PDB entry 5A9D | X-ray diffraction, 2.10 A resolution | chains A and B

== Chain A (and B) ==
Protein: Solute carrier family 15 member 1
Organism: Mus musculus
Notes: fragment: extracellular domain; chain B of this document is another copy of the same molecule, construct and numbering; everything in this record applies to it too
UniProtKB: Q9JIP7 (S15A1_MOUSE); residues 391-579 here = UniProt positions 391-579
Chain sequence (189 residues; row label = number of the first residue in the row):
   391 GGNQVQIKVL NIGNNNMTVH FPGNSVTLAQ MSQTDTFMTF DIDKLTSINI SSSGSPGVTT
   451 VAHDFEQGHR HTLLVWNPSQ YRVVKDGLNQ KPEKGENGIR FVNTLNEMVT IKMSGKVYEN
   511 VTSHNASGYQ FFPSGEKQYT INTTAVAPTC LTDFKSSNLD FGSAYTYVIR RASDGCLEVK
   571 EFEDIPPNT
Disulfides: Cys-540/Cys-566
Swiss-Prot annotation at these positions:
  - glycosylation (N-linked (GlcNAc...) asparagine): Asn-406, Asn-439, Asn-515, Asn-532
  - mutagenesis: His-453 to Glu-456 (Does not affect trypsin-binding), Arg-472 to Lys-475 (Does not affect trypsin-binding), Asp-476 (D476A: Does not affect trypsin-binding), Glu-509 (E509R: Does not affect trypsin-binding), Asn-515 (N515A: Does not affect trypsin-binding), Asp-550 (D550A: Reduced trypsin-binding; when associated with A-573), Glu-573 (E573A: Reduced trypsin-binding; when associated with A-550)
Reported in the primary citation:
  - self-association interface (contacts with another copy of this molecule); pairs are residue here / residue on that copy: Lys-398/Asp-574 (salt bridge), Asp-476/Arg-490 (salt bridge)

== How chain A and chain B interact ==
Pairs across the interface - 74 pairs, chain A then chain B:
  Lys-398(A) with Arg-490(B); Asp-574(B), salt bridge
  Ile-402(A) with Val-492(B), hydrophobic; Thr-494(B); His-514(B)
  Met-421(A) with Val-558(B), hydrophobic; Arg-560(B); Lys-570(B), hydrogen bond (backbone-side chain); Phe-572(B)
  Ser-422(A) with Phe-572(B)
  Gln-423(A) with Phe-572(B); Glu-573(B), hydrogen bond (side chain-backbone); Asp-574(B), hydrogen bond
  Asp-425(A) with Ile-575(B)
  Thr-426(A) with Ile-575(B)
  Phe-427(A) with Ile-575(B), hydrophobic
  Arg-460(A) with Ile-575(B); Pro-576(B), hydrogen bond (side chain-backbone); Pro-577(B); Asn-578(B)
  Thr-462(A) with Arg-490(B), hydrogen bond
  Leu-464(A) with His-514(B); Asn-515(B)
  Trp-466(A) with His-514(B)
  Arg-472(A) with Ser-513(B), hydrogen bond (side chain-backbone); His-514(B), hydrogen bond (side chain-backbone); Asn-515(B), hydrogen bond
  Val-474(A) with Arg-490(B); Ala-516(B), hydrophobic
  Asp-476(A) with Arg-490(B), salt bridge; Thr-579(B)
  Gly-477(A) with Thr-579(B)
  Leu-478(A) with Asn-578(B), hydrogen bond (backbone-side chain); Thr-579(B), hydrogen bond (backbone-side chain)
  Asn-479(A) with Asn-578(B), hydrogen bond (backbone-side chain)
  Gln-480(A) with Asn-578(B)
  Lys-481(A) with Asn-578(B)
  Pro-482(A) with Thr-579(B)
  Arg-490(A) with Thr-462(B), hydrogen bond; Val-474(B); Asp-476(B), salt bridge
  Val-492(A) with Ile-402(B), hydrophobic
  Thr-494(A) with Ile-402(B)
  Ser-513(A) with Arg-472(B), hydrogen bond (backbone-side chain)
  His-514(A) with Ile-402(B); Leu-464(B); Trp-466(B); Arg-472(B), hydrogen bond (backbone-side chain)
  Asn-515(A) with Arg-472(B)
  Ala-516(A) with Val-474(B), hydrophobic
  Thr-556(A) with Leu-400(B)
  Val-558(A) with Met-421(B), hydrophobic
  Arg-560(A) with Met-421(B)
  Lys-570(A) with Met-421(B), hydrogen bond (side chain-backbone)
  Phe-572(A) with Leu-400(B), hydrophobic; Met-421(B); Ser-422(B); Gln-423(B)
  Glu-573(A) with Lys-398(B); Gln-423(B), hydrogen bond (backbone-side chain)
  Asp-574(A) with Lys-398(B), salt bridge; Gln-423(B)
  Ile-575(A) with Phe-427(B), hydrophobic; Arg-460(B)
  Pro-576(A) with Arg-460(B), hydrogen bond (backbone-side chain)
  Pro-577(A) with Arg-460(B)
  Asn-578(A) with Arg-460(B); Leu-478(B), hydrogen bond (side chain-backbone); Asn-479(B), hydrogen bond (side chain-backbone); Gln-480(B); Lys-481(B)
  Thr-579(A) with Gly-477(B); Leu-478(B); Thr-579(B)
Other interface residues (no listed pair), chain A (41 interface residues in all): Leu-400
Other interface residues (no listed pair), chain B (43 interface residues in all): Gln-420, Asp-425, Thr-426, Pro-482, Tyr-519, Thr-556

== Summary ==
The interface between chain A and chain B involves 41 residues on one side and 43 on the other, with 19
hydrogen bonds and 4 salt bridges. Polar contacts include Lys-398(A)/Asp-574(B), Asp-476(A)/Arg-490(B) and
Met-421(A)/Lys-570(B). Curated annotation (UniProt) lists 13 mutagenesis sites on chain A. The paper reports a
self-association interface involving Lys-398(A), Asp-476(A) and Arg-490(A) among others.
Chain A and chain B are both Solute carrier family 15 member 1 (Mus musculus); the structure, Crystal
structure of the extracellular domain of PepT1, was determined by X-ray diffraction together with 5A9H and
5A9I from the same study.
